Entry 8QPQ (electron microscopy, 2.70 A resolution); this record covers chains TC and TG of the 15 polymer chains in the assembly.

[Chain TC]
Name: Prokaryotic polysaccharide deacetylase
Organism: Haloferax tailed virus 1
UniProtKB: A0A410N6W3 (A0A410N6W3_9CAUD); residues 1-413 here = UniProt positions 1-413
Sequence (413 residues; numbered 1 to 413; the number before each row is that of its first residue):
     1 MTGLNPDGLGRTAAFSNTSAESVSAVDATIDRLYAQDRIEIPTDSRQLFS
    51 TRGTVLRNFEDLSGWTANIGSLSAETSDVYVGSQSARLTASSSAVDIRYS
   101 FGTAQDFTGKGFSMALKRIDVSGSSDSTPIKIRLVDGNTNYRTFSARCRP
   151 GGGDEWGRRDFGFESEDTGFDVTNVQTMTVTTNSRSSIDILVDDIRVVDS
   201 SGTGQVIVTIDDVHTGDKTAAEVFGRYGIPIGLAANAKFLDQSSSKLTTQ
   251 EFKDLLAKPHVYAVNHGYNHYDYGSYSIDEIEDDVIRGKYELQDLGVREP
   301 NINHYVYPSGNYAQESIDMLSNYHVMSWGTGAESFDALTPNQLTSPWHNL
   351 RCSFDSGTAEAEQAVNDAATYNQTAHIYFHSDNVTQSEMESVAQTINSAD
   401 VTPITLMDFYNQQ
Unresolved in the structure: 1
Metal / ion sites: Mg2+: Glu60, Val81, Gln84, Asp193; Zn2+: Asp212, His266, His270

[Chain TG]
Name: gp30
Organism: Haloferax tailed virus 1
Sequence (115 residues; row label = number of the first residue in the row):
     1 MTDTIVNVQGSFFSASASGVADTESLLIDPQDAKFGAIEIHNIAHGGSVD
    51 VELLTSSDDTELVEDAAVTLDSFTGEGISQGNQIEASDNTNTYIRITNTS
   101 GGAIDIIATGREVSQ
Unresolved in the structure: 1
Modified residues: His45 (N1-phosphonohistidine; NEP)
Metal / ion sites: Mg2+ site 1: Asp59, Asp88, Asn91 (shared with 1 residue of chain LD); Mg2+ site 2: Asn89 (shared with 1 residue of chain LD); Mg2+ site 3 near Asp105 (its only coordinating residue here)

[How chain TC and chain TG interact]
Contacting residue pairs (20):
  Gly3(TC) with Asp71(TG)
  Leu4(TC) with Asp71(TG), hydrogen bond (backbone-side chain); Phe73(TG), hydrophobic; Asn82(TG); Ile84(TG), hydrophobic
  Asn5(TC) with Ser79(TG), hydrogen bond (backbone-side chain); Gln80(TG), hydrogen bond (side chain-backbone); Gly81(TG), hydrogen bond (side chain-backbone); Asn82(TG), hydrogen bond (backbone-side chain)
  Pro6(TC) with Ile78(TG)
  Asp7(TC) with His45(TG); Glu76(TG); Gly77(TG); Ile78(TG)
  Gly8(TC) with Ile78(TG), hydrogen bond (backbone-backbone); Gln80(TG)
  Leu9(TC) with Ile78(TG), hydrophobic; Gln80(TG)
  Gly10(TC) with Gln80(TG), hydrogen bond (backbone-side chain)
  Thr12(TC) with Gln80(TG), hydrogen bond (side chain-backbone)
Also at the interface, not in a pair above, chain TG (13 interface residues in all): Val51, Leu70

[Overview]
9 residues of chain TC face 13 of chain TG across their interface; the contacts include 8 hydrogen bonds.
Polar pairs include Leu4(TC)-Asp71(TG), Asn5(TC)-Ser79(TG) and Asn5(TC)-Gln80(TG). The Mg2+ site is built by
Glu60(TC), Val81(TC), Gln84(TC) and Asp193(TC). Asp212(TC), His266(TC) and His270(TC) form the Zn2+ site.
Here chain TC is Prokaryotic polysaccharide deacetylase and chain TG is gp30, both from Haloferax tailed virus
1. Entry 8QPQ (C1 turret to capsid interface of full Haloferax tailed virus 1 adjacent to the portal-capsid
interface) was determined by electron microscopy, deposited together with 8QPG, 8QQN, 8QSI, 8QSY, 9FKB, 9H4P,
9H5B and 9H7V.
